PDB entry 1IQM | X-ray diffraction, 2.60 A resolution | chains A and L

# Chain A
Name: coagulation Factor Xa
From: Homo sapiens
Notes: EC 3.4.21.6; fragment: heavy chain, catalytic domain (residues 235-469)
UniProt: P00742 (FA10_HUMAN); the construct lacks a stretch of the UniProt sequence and is renumbered around it, so the offset changes along the chain: 16-61 = UniProt 235-280; 62-124 = UniProt 282-344; 125-131 = UniProt 346-352; 132-145 = UniProt 355-368; 4 more segments
Amino-acid sequence (235 residues; each row starts with the number of its first residue; note: 2 numbers in that range are skipped by the numbering (no residue carries them; nothing is unmodelled there); a row labelled like 131A-131B holds insertion residues (131A, then the next letters in order)):
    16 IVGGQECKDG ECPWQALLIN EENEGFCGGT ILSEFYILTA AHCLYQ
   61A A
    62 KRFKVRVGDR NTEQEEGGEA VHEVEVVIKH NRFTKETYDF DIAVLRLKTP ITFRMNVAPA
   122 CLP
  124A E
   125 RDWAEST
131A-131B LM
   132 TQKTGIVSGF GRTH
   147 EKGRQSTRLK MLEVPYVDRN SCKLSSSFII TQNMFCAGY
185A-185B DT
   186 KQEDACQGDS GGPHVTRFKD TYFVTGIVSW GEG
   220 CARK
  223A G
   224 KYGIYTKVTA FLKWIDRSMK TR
Cystine bridges: Cys-22/Cys-27, Cys-42/Cys-58, Cys-168/Cys-182, Cys-191/Cys-220
Bound ions: Ca2+: Asp-70, Asn-72, Glu-80
Residues lining bound ligands: XMK (1-[[(1E)-2-(4-chlorophenyl)ethenyl]sulfonyl]-4-[[1-(4-pyridinyl)-4-piperidinyl]methyl]piperazine): Glu-97, Thr-98, Tyr-99, Phe-174, Ile-175, Asp-189, Ala-190, Cys-191, Gln-192, Ser-195, Val-213, Ser-214, Trp-215, Gly-216, Gly-218, Cys-220, Gly-226, Ile-227, Tyr-228
Curated features (UniProtKB/Swiss-Prot):
  - active site (Charge relay system): His-57, Asp-102, Ser-195

# Chain L
Name: coagulation Factor Xa
From: Homo sapiens
Notes: EC 3.4.21.6; fragment: light chain, epidermal growth factor like domain (residues 84-179)
UniProt: P00742 (FA10_HUMAN); residues 44-139 here correspond to UniProt positions 84-179 (UniProt number = residue number + 40)
Amino-acid sequence (96 residues; numbered 44 to 139; the number before each row is that of its first residue):
    44 YKDGDQCETS PCQNQGKCKD GLGEYTCTCL EGFEGKNCEL FTRKLCSLDN GDCDQFCHEE
   104 QNSVVCSCAR GYTLADNGKA CIPTGPYPCG KQTLER
Not modelled in the structure: 44-86, 138-139
Cystine bridges: Cys-89/Cys-100, Cys-96/Cys-109, Cys-111/Cys-124
Curated features (UniProtKB/Swiss-Prot):
  - modified residue: Asp-63 (3R: -3-hydroxyaspartate)

# How chain A and chain L interact
Residue-residue contacts - 45 pairs, chain A then chain L:
  Asp-24(A) / Leu-137(L)
  Gly-25(A) / Gln-135(L)
  Gly-25(A) / Thr-136(L)  hydrogen bond (backbone-backbone)
  Gly-25(A) / Leu-137(L)
  Glu-26(A) / Gln-135(L)  hydrogen bond (backbone-side chain)
  Pro-28(A) / Thr-136(L)
  Trp-29(A) / Gly-133(L)
  Trp-29(A) / Lys-134(L)
  Trp-29(A) / Gln-135(L)
  Phe-114(A) / Tyr-130(L)
  Arg-115(A) / Tyr-130(L)
  Arg-115(A) / Thr-136(L)
  Met-116(A) / Tyr-130(L)
  Met-116(A) / Thr-136(L)
  Asn-117(A) / Thr-136(L)  hydrogen bond (backbone-side chain)
  Ala-119(A) / Thr-136(L)
  Pro-120(A) / Tyr-130(L)
  Pro-120(A) / Cys-132(L)
  Pro-120(A) / Gly-133(L)  hydrogen bond (backbone-backbone)
  Ala-121(A) / Cys-132(L)
  Ala-121(A) / Gly-133(L)
  Cys-122(A) / Cys-132(L)  disulfide
  Cys-122(A) / Gly-133(L)  hydrogen bond (side chain-backbone)
  Leu-123(A) / Phe-99(L)
  Leu-123(A) / Arg-113(L)
  Pro-124(A) / Phe-99(L)  hydrophobic
  Glu-124A(A) / Phe-99(L)
  Glu-124A(A) / His-101(L)  salt bridge
  Trp-127(A) / Asn-93(L)  hydrogen bond
  Trp-127(A) / Gln-98(L)  hydrogen bond (side chain-backbone)
  Trp-127(A) / Phe-99(L)  hydrophobic
  Trp-127(A) / Cys-100(L)
  Thr-131(A) / Asn-93(L)
  Phe-203(A) / Asn-93(L)
  Phe-203(A) / Asp-97(L)
  Lys-204(A) / Cys-96(L)  hydrogen bond (side chain-backbone)
  Lys-204(A) / Asp-97(L)
  Lys-204(A) / Lys-134(L)
  Asp-205(A) / Gly-133(L)
  Asp-205(A) / Lys-134(L)
  Thr-206(A) / Gly-133(L)
  Thr-206(A) / Lys-134(L)  hydrogen bond
  Tyr-207(A) / Gly-133(L)  hydrogen bond (backbone-backbone)
  Tyr-207(A) / Gln-135(L)
  Phe-208(A) / Phe-99(L)  hydrophobic
Also at the interface, not in a pair above, chain A (25 interface residues in all): Val-118
Also at the interface, not in a pair above, chain L (18 interface residues in all): Ala-112, Tyr-115, Pro-131
Disulfides between the chains: Cys-122(A)/Cys-132(L)

# Summary
Chain A and chain L form an interface of 25 and 18 residues respectively; the contacts include 1 disulfide
bond, 10 hydrogen bonds and 1 salt bridge. Polar contacts include Glu-124A(A)/His-101(L), Glu-26(A)/Gln-135(L)
and Asn-117(A)/Thr-136(L). Bound to chain A: compound XMK.
Chain A is coagulation Factor Xa and chain L is coagulation Factor Xa, both from Homo sapiens; the structure,
Human coagulation factor Xa in complex with M54471, was determined by X-ray diffraction.
